Entry 1UO9 (X-ray diffraction, 1.50 A resolution); this record covers chain A.

[Chain A]
Molecule: Deacetoxycephalosporin C synthetase
Source organism: Streptomyces clavuligerus
Notes: EC 1.14.20.1
UniProt: P18548 (CEFE_STRCL); residues 1-311 here = UniProt positions 1-311
Amino-acid sequence (311 residues; numbered 1 to 311; the number before each row is that of its first residue):
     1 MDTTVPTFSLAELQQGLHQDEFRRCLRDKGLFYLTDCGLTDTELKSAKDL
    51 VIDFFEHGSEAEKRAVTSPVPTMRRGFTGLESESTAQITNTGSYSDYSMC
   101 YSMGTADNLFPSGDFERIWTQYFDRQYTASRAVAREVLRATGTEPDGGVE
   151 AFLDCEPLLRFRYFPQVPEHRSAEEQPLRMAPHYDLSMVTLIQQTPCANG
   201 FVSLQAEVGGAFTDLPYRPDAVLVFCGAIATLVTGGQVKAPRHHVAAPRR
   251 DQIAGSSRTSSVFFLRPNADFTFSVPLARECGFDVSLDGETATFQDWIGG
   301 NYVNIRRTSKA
Unresolved in the structure: 82-97, 167-177, 310-311
Ion coordination: Fe2+: His183, Asp185, His243 (together with succinic acid)
Residues lining bound ligands: succinic acid (SIN): Phe164, Met180, His183, Asp185, Ile192, Gln194, Leu204, His243, Val245, Arg258, Ser260, Val262
From the paper describing this entry:
  - binding site for succinic acid: Arg258

[Summary]
Ligands of chain A: succinic acid. His183, Asp185 and His243 form the Fe2+ site. The paper reports a binding
site for succinic acid at Arg258.
Chain A is Deacetoxycephalosporin C synthetase (Streptomyces clavuligerus); the structure,
Deacetoxycephalosporin C synthase complexed with succinate, was determined by X-ray diffraction (same
publication as 1UNB, 1UOB, 1UOF and 1UOG).
